PDB entry 6N4C | electron microscopy, 17.00 A resolution (very low resolution: no residue pairs are listed; an interface is given only as per-side residue counts) | chains C and D of the 8 polymer chains in the assembly

[Chain C]
Protein: DNA-directed RNA polymerase subunit beta
Source organism: Escherichia coli K-12
Notes: EC 2.7.7.6
UniProtKB: A0A0A0GWV9 (A0A0A0GWV9_ECOLX); residues 2-1342 here correspond to UniProt positions 13-1353 (UniProt number = residue number + 11)
Sequence (1341 residues; row label = number of the first residue in the row):
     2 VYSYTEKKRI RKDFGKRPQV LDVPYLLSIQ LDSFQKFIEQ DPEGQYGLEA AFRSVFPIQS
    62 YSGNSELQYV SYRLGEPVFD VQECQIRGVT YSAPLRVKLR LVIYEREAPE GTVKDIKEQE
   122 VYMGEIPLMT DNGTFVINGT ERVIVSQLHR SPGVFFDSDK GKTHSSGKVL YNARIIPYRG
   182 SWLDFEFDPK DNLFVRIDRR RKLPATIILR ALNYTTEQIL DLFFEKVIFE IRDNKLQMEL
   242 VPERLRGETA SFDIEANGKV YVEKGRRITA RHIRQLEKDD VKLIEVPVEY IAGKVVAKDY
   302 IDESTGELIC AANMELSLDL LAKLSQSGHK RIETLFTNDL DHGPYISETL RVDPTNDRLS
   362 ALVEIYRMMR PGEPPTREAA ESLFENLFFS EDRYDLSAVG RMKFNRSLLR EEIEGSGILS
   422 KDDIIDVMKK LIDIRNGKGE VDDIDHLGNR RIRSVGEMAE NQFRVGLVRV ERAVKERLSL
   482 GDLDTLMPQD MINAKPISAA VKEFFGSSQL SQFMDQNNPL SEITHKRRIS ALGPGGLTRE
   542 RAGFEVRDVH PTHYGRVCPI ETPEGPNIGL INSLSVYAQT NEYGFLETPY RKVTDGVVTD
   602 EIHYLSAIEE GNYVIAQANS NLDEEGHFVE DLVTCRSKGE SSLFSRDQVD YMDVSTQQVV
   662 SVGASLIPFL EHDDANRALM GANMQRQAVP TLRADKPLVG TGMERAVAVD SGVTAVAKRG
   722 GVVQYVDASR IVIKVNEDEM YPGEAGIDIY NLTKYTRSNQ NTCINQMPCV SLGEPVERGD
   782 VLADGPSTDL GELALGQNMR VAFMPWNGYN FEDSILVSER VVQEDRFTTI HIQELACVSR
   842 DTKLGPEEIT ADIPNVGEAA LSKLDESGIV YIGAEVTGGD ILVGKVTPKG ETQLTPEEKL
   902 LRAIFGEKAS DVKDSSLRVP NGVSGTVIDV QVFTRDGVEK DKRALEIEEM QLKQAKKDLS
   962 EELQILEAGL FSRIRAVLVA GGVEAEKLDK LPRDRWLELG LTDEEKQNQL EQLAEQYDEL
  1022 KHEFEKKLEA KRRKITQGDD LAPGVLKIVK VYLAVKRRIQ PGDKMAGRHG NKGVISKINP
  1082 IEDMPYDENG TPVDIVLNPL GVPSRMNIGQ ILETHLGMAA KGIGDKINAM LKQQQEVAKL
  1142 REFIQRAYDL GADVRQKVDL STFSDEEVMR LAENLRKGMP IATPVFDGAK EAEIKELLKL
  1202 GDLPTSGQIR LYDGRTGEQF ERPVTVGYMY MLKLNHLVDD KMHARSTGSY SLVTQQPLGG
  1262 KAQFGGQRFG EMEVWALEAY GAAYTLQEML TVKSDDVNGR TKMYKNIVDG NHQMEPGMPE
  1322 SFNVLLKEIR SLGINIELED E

[Chain D]
Protein: DNA-directed RNA polymerase subunit beta'
Source organism: Escherichia coli K-12
Notes: EC 2.7.7.6
UniProtKB: A0A369F490 (A0A369F490_ECOLX); residue numbers follow UniProt; this construct covers 15-527, 532-1376
Sequence (1358 residues; each row starts with the number of its first residue; note: 4 numbers in that range are skipped by the numbering (no residue carries them; nothing is unmodelled there)):
    15 EEFDAIKIAL ASPDMIRSWS FGEVKKPETI NYRTFKPERD GLFCARIFGP VKDYECLCGK
    75 YKRLKHRGVI CEKCGVEVTQ TKVRRERMGH IELASPTAHI WFLKSLPSRI GLLLDMPLRD
   135 IERVLYFESY VVIEGGMTNL ERQQILTEEQ YLDALEEFGD EFDAKMGAEA IQALLKSMDL
   195 EQECEQLREE LNETNSETKR KKLTKRIKLL EAFVQSGNKP EWMILTVLPV LPPDLRPLVP
   255 LDGGRFATSD LNDLYRRVIN RNNRLKRLLD LAAPDIIVRN EKRMLQEAVD ALLDNGRRGR
   315 AITGSNKRPL KSLADMIKGK QGRFRQNLLG KRVDYSGRSV ITVGPYLRLH QCGLPKKMAL
   375 ELFKPFIYGK LELRGLATTI KAAKKMVERE EAVVWDILDE VIREHPVLLN RAPTLHRLGI
   435 QAFEPVLIEG KAIQLHPLVC AAYNADFDGD QMAVHVPLTL EAQLEARALM MSTNNILSPA
   495 NGEPIIVPSQ DVVLGLYYMT RDCVNAKGMV LTG
   532 PAERLYRSGL ASLHARVKVR ITEYEKDANG ELVAKTSLKD TTVGRAILWM IVPKGLPYSI
   592 VNQALGKKAI SKMLNTCYRI LGLKPTVIFA DQIMYTGFAY AARSGASVGI DDMVIPEKKH
   652 EIISEAEAEV AEIQEQFQSG LVTAGERYNK VIDIWAAAND RVSKAMMDNL QTETVINRDG
   712 QEEKQVSFNS IYMMADSGAR GSAAQIRQLA GMRGLMAKPD GSIIETPITA NFREGLNVLQ
   772 YFISTHGARK GLADTALKTA NSGYLTRRLV DVAQDLVVTE DDCGTHEGIM MTPVIEGGDV
   832 KEPLRDRVLG RVTAEDVLKP GTADILVPRN TLLHEQWCDL LEENSVDAVK VRSVVSCDTD
   892 FGVCAHCYGR DLARGHIINK GEAIGVIAAQ SIGEPGTQLT MRTFHIGGAA SRAAAESSIQ
   952 VKNKGSIKLS NVKSVVNSSG KLVITSRNTE LKLIDEFGRT KESYKVPYGA VLAKGDGEQV
  1012 AGGETVANWD PHTMPVITEV SGFVRFTDMI DGQTITRQTD ELTGLSSLVV LDSAERTAGG
  1072 KDLRPALKIV DAQGNDVLIP GTDMPAQYFL PGKAIVQLED GVQISSGDTL ARIPQESGGT
  1132 KDITGGLPRV ADLFEARRPK EPAILAEISG IVSFGKETKG KRRLVITPVD GSDPYEEMIP
  1192 KWRQLNVFEG ERVERGDVIS DGPEAPHDIL RLRGVHAVTR YIVNEVQDVY RLQGVKINDK
  1252 HIEVIVRQML RKATIVNAGS SDFLEGEQVE YSRVKIANRE LEANGKVGAT YSRDLLGITK
  1312 ASLATESFIS AASFQETTRV LTEAAVAGKR DELRGLKENV IVGRLIPAGT GYAYHQDRMR
  1372 RRAAG
Disulfides: C72-C88, C814-C895

[Chain C / chain D interface]
At this resolution (17 A) residue pairs are not listed: 177 residues of chain C and 192 of chain D lie at the interface.

[In short]
Chain C and chain D form an interface of 177 and 192 residues respectively.
Chain C is DNA-directed RNA polymerase subunit beta and chain D is DNA-directed RNA polymerase subunit beta',
both from Escherichia coli K-12; the structure, EM structure of the DNA wrapping in bacterial open
transcription initiation complex, was determined by electron microscopy.
